1XKM - chains A and C of the 4 polymer chains in the assembly; structure by solution NMR.

[Chain A (and C)]
Protein: Distinctin chain A
Notes: chain C of this document is another copy of the same molecule, construct and numbering; everything in this record applies to it too
Amino-acid sequence (22 residues; row label = number of the first residue in the row):
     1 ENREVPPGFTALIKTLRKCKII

[How chain A and chain C interact]
Contacting residue pairs (10; chain A residue first):
  E1(A) - R3(C)
  E1(A) - E4(C)
  R3(A) - E4(C)
  E4(A) - E4(C)
  V5(A) - E4(C)
  P6(A) - E4(C)
  F9(A) - F9(C)
  L12(A) - F9(C)
  L16(A) - L16(C)
  K20(A) - I21(C)
Interface residues without a listed pair, chain C (9 interface residues in all): V5, P6, L12, I13

[In short]
Chain A and chain C each contribute 9 residues to their interface.
Both chains are Distinctin chain A. Entry 1XKM (NMR structure of antimicrobial peptide distinctin in water)
was determined by solution NMR.
